PDB entry 7MD5 | electron microscopy, 5.20 A resolution (low resolution: residue-level contacts below are approximate; hydrogen-bond / salt-bridge calls are withheld) | chains A and N of the 12 polymer chains in the assembly

[Chain A]
Protein: Isoform Short of Insulin receptor
From: Homo sapiens
Notes: EC 2.7.10.1; fragment: extracellular domain
UniProt: P06213 (INSR_HUMAN), isoform P06213-2; residues 1-917 here correspond to UniProt positions 28-944 (UniProt number = residue number + 27)
Chain sequence (927 residues; each row starts with the number of its first residue):
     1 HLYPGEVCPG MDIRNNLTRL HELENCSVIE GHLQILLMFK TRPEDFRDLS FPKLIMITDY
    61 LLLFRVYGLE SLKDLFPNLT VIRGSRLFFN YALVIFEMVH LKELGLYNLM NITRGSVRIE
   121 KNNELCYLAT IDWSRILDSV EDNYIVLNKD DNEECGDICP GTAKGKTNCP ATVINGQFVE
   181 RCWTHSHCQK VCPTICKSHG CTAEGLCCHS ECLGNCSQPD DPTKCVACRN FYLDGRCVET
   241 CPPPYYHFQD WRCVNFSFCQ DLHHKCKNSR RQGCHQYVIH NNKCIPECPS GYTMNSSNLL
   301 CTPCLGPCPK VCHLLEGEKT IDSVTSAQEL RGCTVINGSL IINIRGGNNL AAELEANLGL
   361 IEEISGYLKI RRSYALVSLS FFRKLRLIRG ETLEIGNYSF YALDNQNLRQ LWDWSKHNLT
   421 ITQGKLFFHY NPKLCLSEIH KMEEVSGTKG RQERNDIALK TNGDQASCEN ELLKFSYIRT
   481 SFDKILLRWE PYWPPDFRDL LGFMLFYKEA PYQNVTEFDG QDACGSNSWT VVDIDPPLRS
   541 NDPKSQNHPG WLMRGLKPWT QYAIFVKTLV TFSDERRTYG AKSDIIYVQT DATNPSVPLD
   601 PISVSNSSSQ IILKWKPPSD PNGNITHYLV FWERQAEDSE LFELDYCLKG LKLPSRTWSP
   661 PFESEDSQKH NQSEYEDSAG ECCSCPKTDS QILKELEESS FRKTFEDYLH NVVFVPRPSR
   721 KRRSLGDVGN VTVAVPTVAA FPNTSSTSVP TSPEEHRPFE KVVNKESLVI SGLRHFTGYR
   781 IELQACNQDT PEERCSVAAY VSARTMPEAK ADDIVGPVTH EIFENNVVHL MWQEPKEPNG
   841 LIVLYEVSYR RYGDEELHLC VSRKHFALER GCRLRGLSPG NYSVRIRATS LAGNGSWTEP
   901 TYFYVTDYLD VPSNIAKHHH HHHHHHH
Disordered / not traced: 163-167, 268-273, 307-309, 516-530, 657-753, 809-927
Disulfides: Cys8-Cys26, Cys126-Cys155, Cys169-Cys188, Cys192-Cys201, Cys196-Cys207, Cys208-Cys216, Cys212-Cys225, Cys228-Cys237, Cys241-Cys253, Cys259-Cys284, Cys266-Cys274, Cys288-Cys301, Cys312-Cys333, Cys435-Cys468, Cys786-Cys795
Covalent attachments: N-acetylglucosamine (NAG) linked to Asn16, Asn111, Asn397; glycan linked to Asn25, Asn255, Asn418
Differences from the reference sequence: expression tag (918-927)
Small-molecule neighbours: N-acetylglucosamine (NAG; 2-acetamido-2-deoxy-beta-D-glucopyranose): Asn108, Lys190, Asn215
Swiss-Prot annotation at these positions:
  - region: Glu706 to Phe714 (Insulin-binding)
  - site: Phe39 (Insulin-binding)
  - modified residue: Ser373 (Phosphoserine), Tyr374 (Phosphotyrosine), Ser380 (Phosphoserine)
  - glycosylation (N-linked (GlcNAc...) asparagine): Asn16, Asn25, Asn78, Asn111, Asn215, Asn255, Asn295, Asn337, Asn397, Asn418, Asn514, Asn606, Asn624, Asn671

[Chain N]
Protein: Isoform Short of Insulin receptor alpha
From: Homo sapiens
Notes: EC 2.7.10.1; fragment: C-terminal helix
UniProt: P06213 (INSR_HUMAN), isoform P06213-2; residues 694-720 here correspond to UniProt positions 721-747 (UniProt number = residue number + 27)
Chain sequence (30 residues; each row starts with the number of its first residue):
   691 AAAKELEESS FRKTFEDYLH NVVFVPSPSR
Differences from the reference sequence: expression tag (691-693); conflict Ser717 (Arg744 in P06213)
Swiss-Prot annotation at these positions:
  - region: Glu706 to Phe714 (Insulin-binding)

[How chain A and chain N interact]
Residue-residue contacts - 27 pairs, chain A then chain N:
  Arg14(A) with Pro716(N)
  Leu37(A) with Val713(N)
  Phe88(A) with Tyr708(N); Leu709(N)
  Phe89(A) with Phe705(N); Tyr708(N)
  Phe96(A) with Glu706(N); Leu709(N)
  Glu97(A) with Glu706(N)
  Arg118(A) with Phe701(N); Arg702(N); Phe705(N)
  Glu120(A) with Arg702(N); Phe705(N); Glu706(N)
  Lys121(A) with Glu706(N)
  Tyr144(A) with Glu698(N); Arg702(N)
  Leu147(A) with Arg702(N)
  Thr325(A) with Tyr708(N)
  Arg345(A) with Glu697(N); Ser700(N); Phe701(N); Thr704(N)
  Arg372(A) with Glu697(N)
  Tyr374(A) with Lys694(N); Glu697(N)
Other interface residues (no listed pair), chain A (21 interface residues in all): Leu36, Phe64, Tyr91, Ile344, Gly346, Ser373
Other interface residues (no listed pair), chain N (14 interface residues in all): His710
The authors on this interface:
  - interface residues, chain A: Ile344(A), Arg372(A)

[Summary]
Chain A and chain N form an interface of 21 and 14 residues respectively. Bound to chain A:
N-acetylglucosamine. Covalently linked N-acetylglucosamine: at Asn16(A), Asn111(A) and Asn397(A). From the
paper: interface residues Ile344(A) and Arg372(A).
Here chain A is Isoform Short of Insulin receptor and chain N is Isoform Short of Insulin receptor alpha, both
from Homo sapiens. Entry 7MD5 (Insulin receptor ectodomain dimer complexed with two IRPA-9 partial agonists)
was determined by electron microscopy (same publication as 7MD4).
